Entry 4DTS (X-ray diffraction, 1.96 A resolution); this record covers chains A and P of the 3 polymer chains in the assembly.

[Chain A]
Molecule: DNA polymerase
Organism: Enterobacteria phage RB69
Notes: EC 2.7.7.7
UniProt: Q38087 (DPOL_BPR69); residues 1-903 here = UniProt positions 1-903
Sequence (903 residues; numbered 1 to 903; the number before each row is that of its first residue):
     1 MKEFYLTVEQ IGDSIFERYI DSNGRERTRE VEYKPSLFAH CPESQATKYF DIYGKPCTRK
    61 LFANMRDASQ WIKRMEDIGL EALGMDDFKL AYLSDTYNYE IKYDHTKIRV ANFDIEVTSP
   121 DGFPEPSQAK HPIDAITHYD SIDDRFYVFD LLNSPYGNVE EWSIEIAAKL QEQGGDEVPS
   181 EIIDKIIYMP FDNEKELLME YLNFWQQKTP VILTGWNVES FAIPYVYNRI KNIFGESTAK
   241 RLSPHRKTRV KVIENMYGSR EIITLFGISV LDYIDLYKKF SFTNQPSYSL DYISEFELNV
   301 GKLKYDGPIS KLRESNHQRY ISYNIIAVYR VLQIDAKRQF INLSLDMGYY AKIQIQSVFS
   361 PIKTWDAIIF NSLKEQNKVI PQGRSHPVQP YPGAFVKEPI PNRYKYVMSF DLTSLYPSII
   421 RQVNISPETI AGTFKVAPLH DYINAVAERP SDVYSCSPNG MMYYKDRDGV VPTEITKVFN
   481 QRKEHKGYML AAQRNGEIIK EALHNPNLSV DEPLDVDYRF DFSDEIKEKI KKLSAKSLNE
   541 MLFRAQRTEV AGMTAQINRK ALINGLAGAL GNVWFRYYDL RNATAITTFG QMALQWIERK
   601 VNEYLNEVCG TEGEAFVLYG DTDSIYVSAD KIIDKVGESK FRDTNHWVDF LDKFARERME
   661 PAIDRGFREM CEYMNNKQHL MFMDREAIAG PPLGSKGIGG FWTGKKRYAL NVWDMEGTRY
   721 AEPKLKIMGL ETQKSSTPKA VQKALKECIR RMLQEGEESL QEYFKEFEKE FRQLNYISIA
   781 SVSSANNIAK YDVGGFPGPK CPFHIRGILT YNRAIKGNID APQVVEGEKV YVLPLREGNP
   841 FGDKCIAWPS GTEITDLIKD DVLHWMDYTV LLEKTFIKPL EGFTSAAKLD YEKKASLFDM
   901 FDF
Disordered / not traced: 902-903
Sequence notes: engineered mutation Ala222 (Asp in Q38087), Ala327 (Asp in Q38087), Ala561 (Leu in Q38087), Gly565 (Ser in Q38087), Ala567 (Tyr in Q38087)
Swiss-Prot annotation at these positions:
  - region: Thr248 to Thr264 (Beta hairpin), Lys705 to Tyr708 (Binding of DNA in B-conformation), Leu897 to Phe903 (Interaction with the polymerase clamp)
  - binding site (Mg(2+)): Asp114, Glu116, Asp411, Leu412, Asp623
  - binding site (substrate): Ser414 to Tyr416, Arg482, Lys560
  - site: Asp621 (Optimization of metal coordination by the polymerase active site), Lys706 (Optimization of metal coordination by the polymerase active site), Asp714 (Essential for viral replication)
  - mutagenesis: Leu415 (L415A/G: Decreases base selectivity by several hundred fold; L415G/F: Increased misinsertion, increased mismatch extension and inefficient proofreading; L415M: No effect on base selectivity), Asp621 (D621A: Drastic decrease in the efficiency of incorporation of dGMP), Lys706 (K706A: Almost complete loss of polymerase activity), Asp714 (D714A: Complete loss of viral replication)
Bound ions: Ca2+ site 1 near Glu116 (its only coordinating residue here); Ca2+ site 2: Asp411, Leu412, Asp623 (together with 2'-deoxycytidine-5'-triphosphate); Ca2+ site 3: Asp411, Asp623 (together with 2'-deoxycytidine-5'-triphosphate); Ca2+ site 4: Asn505, Asn507, Lys531
Residues lining bound ligands: 2'-deoxycytidine-5'-triphosphate (DCP): Asp411, Leu412, Thr413, Ser414, Leu415, Tyr416, Pro417, Arg482, Lys486, Lys560, Asn564, Thr622, Asp623
Reported in the primary citation:
  - binding site for DNA template: Ile362, Asn572
  - mutagenesis - L561A/S565G/Y567A: unchanged catalytic activity on correct dNTPs (citing earlier work)

[Chain P]
Molecule: DNA primer
Sequence (13 nucleotides; numbered 103 to 115; the number before each row is that of its first residue):
   103 GCGGACTGCT TAC
Modified residues: DOC (2',3'-dideoxycytidine-5'-monophosphate) at position 115

[Chain A / chain P interface]
Pairs across the interface (28):
  Asn284(A) with DT112(P), sugar contact; DT113(P), hydrogen bond to the phosphate
  Asp621(A) with DOC_115(P), phosphate contact
  Thr622(A) with DOC_115(P), sugar contact
  Asp623(A) with DOC_115(P), sugar contact
  Lys706(A) with DA114(P), hydrogen bond to the base
  Tyr708(A) with DOC_115(P), hydrogen bond to the phosphate
  Met728(A) with DA114(P), phosphate contact; DOC_115(P), phosphate contact
  Gly729(A) with DT113(P), phosphate contact; DA114(P), hydrogen bond to the phosphate
  Gln733(A) with DT113(P), sugar contact; DA114(P), phosphate contact
  Lys734(A) with DT112(P), sugar contact; DT113(P), phosphate contact
  Ser735(A) with DT112(P), phosphate contact; DT113(P), hydrogen bond to the phosphate
  Ser783(A) with DC111(P), sugar contact; DT112(P), phosphate contact
  Ser784(A) with DC111(P), phosphate contact; DT112(P), hydrogen bond to the phosphate
  Ala785(A) with DC111(P), phosphate contact
  Asn786(A) with DC111(P), hydrogen bond to the phosphate
  Lys790(A) with DG110(P), salt bridge to the phosphate
  Tyr791(A) with DT109(P), hydrogen bond to the phosphate; DG110(P), hydrogen bond to the phosphate
  His804(A) with DG110(P), phosphate contact; DC111(P), salt bridge to the phosphate
Other interface residues (no listed pair), chain A (25 interface residues in all): Tyr257, Tyr626, Ile727, Ser736, Val782, Pro802, Lys829

[Overview]
Chain A and chain P form an interface of 25 and 7 residues respectively; the contacts include 9 hydrogen bonds
and 2 salt bridges. Polar pairs include Lys706(A)-DA114(P), Asn284(A)-DT113(P) and Tyr708(A)-DOC_115(P). From
the paper: a binding site for DNA template at Ile362(A) and Asn572(A); L561A/S565G/Y567A of chain A leave
catalytic activity on correct dNTPs unchanged.
Here chain A is DNA polymerase (Enterobacteria phage RB69) and chain P is DNA primer. Entry 4DTS (RB69 DNA
Polymerase Ternary Complex with dCTP Opposite an Abasic Site and ddC/dG as the Penultimate ...) was determined
by X-ray diffraction (same publication as 4DTJ, 4DTM, 4DTN, 4DTO, 4DTP, 4DTR, 4DTU and 4DTX).
